Entry 6J1C (X-ray diffraction, 2.09 A resolution); this record covers chain A.

[Chain A]
Molecule: Green fluorescent protein
Notes: engineered mutation(s): N150C, T204V
Amino-acid sequence (271 residues; row label = number of the first residue in the row; note: 2 numbers in that range are skipped by the numbering (no residue carries them; nothing is unmodelled there); numbers below 1 keep their minus sign (Met-33 is residue -33)):
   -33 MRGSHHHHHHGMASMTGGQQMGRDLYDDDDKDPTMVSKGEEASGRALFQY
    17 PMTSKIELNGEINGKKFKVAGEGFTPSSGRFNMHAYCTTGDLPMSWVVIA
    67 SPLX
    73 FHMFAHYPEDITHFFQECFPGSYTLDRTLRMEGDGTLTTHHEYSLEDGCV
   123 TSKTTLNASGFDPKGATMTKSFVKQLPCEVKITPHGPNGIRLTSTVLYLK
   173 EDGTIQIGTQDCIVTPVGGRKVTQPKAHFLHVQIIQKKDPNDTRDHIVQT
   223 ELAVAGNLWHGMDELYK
Unresolved in the structure: -33 to 7
Covalently attached groups: covalent link QYG_70-Phe73
Modified positions: QYG ({(4E)-2-[(1S)-1,4-diamino-4-oxobutyl]-4-[(4-hydroxyphenyl)methylidene]-5-oxo-4,5-dihydro-1H-imidazol-1-yl}acetic acid) at position 70

[Overview]
Chain A is Green fluorescent protein; the structure, Photoswitchable fluorescent protein Gamillus, N150C/T204V
double mutant, off-state, was determined by X-ray diffraction together with 6J1A, 6J1B and 6JXF from the same
study.
